PDB entry 6CXG | X-ray diffraction, 2.30 A resolution | chains H and A of the 6 polymer chains in the assembly

# Chain H
Molecule: anti-HIV-1 Fab 2g12 heavy chain
From: Homo sapiens
Notes: antibody fragment or engineered binder
Sequence (224 residues; each row starts with the number of its first residue; note: 14 numbers in that range are skipped by the numbering (no residue carries them; nothing is unmodelled there); a row labelled like 82A-82C holds insertion residues (82A, then the next letters in order)):
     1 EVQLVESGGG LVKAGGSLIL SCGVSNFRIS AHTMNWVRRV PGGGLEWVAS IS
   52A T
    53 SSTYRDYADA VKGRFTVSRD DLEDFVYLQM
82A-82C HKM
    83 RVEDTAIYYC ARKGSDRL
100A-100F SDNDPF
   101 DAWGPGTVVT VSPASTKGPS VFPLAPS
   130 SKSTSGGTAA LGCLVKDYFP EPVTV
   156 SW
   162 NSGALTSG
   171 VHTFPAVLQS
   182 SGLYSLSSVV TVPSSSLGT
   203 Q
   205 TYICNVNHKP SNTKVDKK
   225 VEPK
Not modelled in the structure: 130-134
Disulfides: Cys22-Cys92, Cys142-Cys208

# Chain A
Molecule: 10V1S glycopeptide
Sequence (40 residues; row label = number of the first residue in the row):
     1 XATKTNSKRE KTXDNHVTIX RSIPWYTYRW LPNGSGSGXA
Not modelled in the structure: 1-17, 34-40
Modified residues: FOD ((2S)-2-amino-4-[1-(trans-4-hydroxycyclohexyl)-1H-1,2,3-triazol-4-yl]butanoic acid) at position 1, FOD ((2S)-2-amino-4-[1-(trans-4-hydroxycyclohexyl)-1H-1,2,3-triazol-4-yl]butanoic acid) at position 13, FOD ((2S)-2-amino-4-[1-(trans-4-hydroxycyclohexyl)-1H-1,2,3-triazol-4-yl]butanoic acid) at position 20, BUC (s,S-butylthiocysteine) at position 39
Glycans and other covalent adducts: glycan linked to FOD_20
From the paper describing this entry:
  - contacts within the chain: Arg21-Thr27 (hydrogen bond)
  - binding site for beta-D-mannopyranose: Trp30

# Interface between chain H and chain A
Residue-residue contacts (21; chain H residue first):
  Thr55(H) with FOD_20(A); Tyr28(A)
  Tyr56(H) with Tyr26(A); Trp30(A); Pro32(A)
  Arg57(H) with Ser22(A); Tyr26(A), hydrogen bond (backbone-side chain); Tyr28(A), hydrogen bond
  Asp58(H) with Tyr26(A)
  Tyr59(H) with Ser22(A), hydrogen bond; Tyr26(A), hydrophobic
  Lys64(H) with Tyr26(A)
  Gly65(H) with Ser22(A); Ile23(A); Pro24(A)
  Arg66(H) with Ile23(A)
  Phe67(H) with Ser22(A); Ile23(A)
  Thr68(H) with Ser22(A), hydrogen bond
  Gln81(H) with Ile23(A)
  His82A(H) with Ile23(A)
Other interface residues (no listed pair), chain H (13 interface residues in all): Ser54

# Summary
The interface between chain H and chain A involves 13 residues on one side and 8 on the other; the contacts
include 4 hydrogen bonds. Polar contacts include Arg57(H)-Tyr26(A), Arg57(H)-Tyr28(A) and Tyr59(H)-Ser22(A).
The paper reports a binding site for beta-D-mannopyranose at Trp30(A); contacts within the chain involving
Arg21(A) and Thr27(A).
Chain H is anti-HIV-1 Fab 2g12 heavy chain (Homo sapiens) and chain A is 10V1S glycopeptide; the structure,
anti-HIV-1 Fab 2G12 in complex with glycopeptide 10V1S, was determined by X-ray diffraction (same publication
as 6CXL).
